1XLW - chain A; structure by X-ray diffraction, 2.10 A resolution.

[Chain A]
Molecule: Butyrylcholinesterase
From: Homo sapiens
Notes: EC 3.1.1.8
Reference sequence: P06276 (CHLE_HUMAN); residues 1-529 here correspond to UniProt positions 29-557 (UniProt number = residue number + 28)
Amino-acid sequence (529 residues; numbered 1 to 529; the number before each row is that of its first residue):
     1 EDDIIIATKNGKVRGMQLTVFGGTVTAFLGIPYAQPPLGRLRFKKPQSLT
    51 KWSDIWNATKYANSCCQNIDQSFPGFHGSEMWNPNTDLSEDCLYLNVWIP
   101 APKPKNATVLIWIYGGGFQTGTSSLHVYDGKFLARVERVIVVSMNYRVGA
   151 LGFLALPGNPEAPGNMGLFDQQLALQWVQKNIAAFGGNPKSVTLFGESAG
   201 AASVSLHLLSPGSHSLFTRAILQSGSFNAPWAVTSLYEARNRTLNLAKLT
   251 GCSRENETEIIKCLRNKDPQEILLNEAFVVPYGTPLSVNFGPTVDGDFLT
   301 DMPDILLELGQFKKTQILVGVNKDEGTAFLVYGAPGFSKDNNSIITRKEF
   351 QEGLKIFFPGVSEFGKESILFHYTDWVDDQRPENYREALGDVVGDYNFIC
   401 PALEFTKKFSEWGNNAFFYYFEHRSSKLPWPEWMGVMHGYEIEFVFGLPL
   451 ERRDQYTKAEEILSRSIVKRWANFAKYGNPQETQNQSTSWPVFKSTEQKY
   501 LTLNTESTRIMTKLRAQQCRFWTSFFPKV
Not modelled in the structure: 1-3, 378-379
Differences from the reference sequence: engineered mutation Gln17 (Asn45 in P06276), Gln455 (Asn483 in P06276), Gln481 (Asn509 in P06276), Gln486 (Asn514 in P06276)
Modified / non-standard residues: Cys66 (s-mercaptocysteine; CSS)
Cystine bridges: Cys65-Cys92, Cys252-Cys263, Cys400-Cys519
Covalent attachments: N-acetylglucosamine (NAG) linked to Asn57, Asn256, Asn485; glycan linked to Asn106, Asn241, Asn341; diethyl phosphonate (DEP) linked to Ser198
Small-molecule neighbours: diethyl phosphonate (DEP): Gly115, Gly116, Gly117, Ala199, Trp231, Leu286, Val288, Phe329, Phe398, His438
Curated features (UniProtKB/Swiss-Prot):
  - active site: Ser198 (Acyl-ester intermediate), Glu325 (Charge relay system), His438 (Charge relay system)
  - binding site (tacrine): Trp82, His438
  - binding site (substrate): Gly116, Gly117
  - modified residue: Ser198 (Phosphoserine)
  - glycosylation (N-linked (GlcNAc...) asparagine): Asn57 (complex), Asn106 (complex), Asn241 (complex), Asn256 (complex), Asn341 (complex), Asn485
Reported in the primary citation:
  - post-translational modification sites: Cys66
  - binding site for diethyl phosphonate: Gly116, Gly117, Ser198, Ala199, His438
  - catalytic residues: Gly116, Gly117, Ser198, Ala199, Glu325, His438
  - contacts within the chain: Glu197-His438 (water-mediated contact), Glu325-His438
  - catalytic residues: Glu197 (proposed by the authors, not directly observed)

[In short]
Covalently linked N-acetylglucosamine: at Asn57, Asn106, Asn241, Asn256, Asn341 and Asn485. Diethyl
phosphonate is covalently linked to Ser198. The paper reports catalytic residues Gly116, Gly117 and Ser198
among others; a binding site for diethyl phosphonate at Gly116, Gly117 and Ser198 among others.
Chain A is Butyrylcholinesterase (Homo sapiens); the structure, Diethylphosphorylated Butyrylcholinesterase
(Nonaged) Obtained By Reaction With Echothiophate, was determined by X-ray diffraction, deposited together
with 1XLU and 1XLV.
